Entry 8WC4 (electron microscopy, 3.10 A resolution); this record covers chains A and R of the 5 polymer chains in the assembly.

# Chain A
Name: Guanine nucleotide-binding protein G(s) subunit alpha isoforms short
Organism: Homo sapiens
Sequence (362 residues; numbered 0 to 361; the number before each row is that of its first residue; numbering starts at 0):
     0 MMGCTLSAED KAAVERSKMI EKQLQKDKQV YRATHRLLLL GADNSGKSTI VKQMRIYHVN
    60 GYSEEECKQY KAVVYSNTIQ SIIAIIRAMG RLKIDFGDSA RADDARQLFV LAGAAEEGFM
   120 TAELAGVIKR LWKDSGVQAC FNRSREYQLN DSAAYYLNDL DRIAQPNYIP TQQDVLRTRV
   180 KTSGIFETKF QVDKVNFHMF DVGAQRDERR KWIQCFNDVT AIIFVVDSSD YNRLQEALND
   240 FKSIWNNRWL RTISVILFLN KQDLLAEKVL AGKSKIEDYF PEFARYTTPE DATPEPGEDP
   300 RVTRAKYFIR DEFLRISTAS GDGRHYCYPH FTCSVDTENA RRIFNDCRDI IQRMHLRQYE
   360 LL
Not modelled in the structure: 0-2, 56-179, 295-296

# Chain R
Name: Trace amine-associated receptor 1
Organism: Mus musculus
Reference sequence: Q923Y8 (TAAR1_MOUSE); residues 1-332 here = UniProt positions 1-332
Sequence (332 residues; each row starts with the number of its first residue):
     1 MHLCHAITNI SHRNSDWSRE VQASLYSLMS LIILATLVGN LIVIISISHF KQLHTPTNWL
    61 LHSMAIVDFL LGCLIMPCSM VRTVERCWYF GEILCKVHTS TDIMLSSASI FHLAFISIDR
   121 YCAVCDPLRY KAKINISTIL VMILVSWSLP AVYAFGMIFL ELNLKGVEEL YRSQVSDLGG
   181 CSPFFSKVSG VLAFMTSFYI PGSVMLFVYY RIYFIAKGQA RSINRTNVQV GLEGKSQAPQ
   241 SKETKAAKTL GIMVGVFLVC WCPFFLCTVL DPFLGYVIPP SLNDALYWFG YLNSALNPMV
   301 YAFFYPWFRR ALKMVLLGKI FQKDSSRSKL FL
Not modelled in the structure: 1-23, 179, 227-243, 315-332
UniProt features mapped onto this chain:
  - region: Q174 to F185 (Extracellular Loop 2 (ECL2))
  - binding site (2-phenylethylamine): D102
  - glycosylation: N9 (N-linked (GlcNAc...) asparagine)
  - mutagenesis: D102 (D102A: Abolished activation of G(s) G alpha proteins in response to agonist-binding), I103 (I103A: Reduced activation of G(q)/G(11) and G(s) G alpha proteins in response to agonist-binding), S106 (S106A: Reduced activation of G(s) G alpha proteins in response to beta-phenylethylamine-binding. Does not affect activation of G(q) G alpha proteins in response to cyclohexylamine-binding), Y153 (Y153A: Reduced activation of G(s) G alpha proteins in response to beta-phenylethylamine-binding. Does not affect activation of G(q) G alpha proteins in response to cyclohexylamine-binding), P183 (P183A: Reduced activation of G(s) G alpha proteins in response to beta-phenylethylamine-binding. Does not affect activation of G(q) G alpha proteins in response to cyclohexylamine-binding), F185 (F185A: Reduced activation of G(q)/G(11) and G(s) G alpha proteins in response to agonist-binding), W261 (W261A: Abolished activation of G alpha proteins in response to 3-iodothyronamine-binding), F264 (F264A: Abolished activation of G alpha proteins in response to 3-iodothyronamine-binding), F265 (F265A: Reduced activation of G(q)/G(11) and G(s) G alpha proteins in response to agonist-binding), Y287 (Y287A: Reduced activation of Taar1 in response to agonist-binding), Y291 (Y291A: Abolished activation of G(s) G alpha proteins in response to beta-phenylethylamine-binding. Does not affect activation of G(q) G alpha proteins in response to cyclohexylamine-binding)
Residues lining bound ligands: 2-(4-bromophenyl)ethanamine (VMT): D102, I103, S106, Y153, F185, A193, F264, F265, Y287, Y291

# How chain A and chain R interact
Contacting residue pairs - 29 pairs, chain A then chain R:
  R31(A) - K131(R)
  H34(A) - L128(R)  hydrogen bond (side chain-backbone)
  D192(A) - R129(R)  salt bridge
  V194(A) - R129(R)
  Y325(A) - I223(R)
  F343(A) - L128(R)  hydrophobic
  R347(A) - C125(R)
  R347(A) - P127(R)
  R347(A) - L128(R)
  I350(A) - P127(R)  hydrophobic
  I350(A) - L128(R)  hydrophobic
  Q351(A) - V124(R)
  Q351(A) - P127(R)
  Q351(A) - I215(R)
  Q351(A) - Q219(R)  hydrogen bond
  R352(A) - Q219(R)
  R352(A) - I223(R)
  H354(A) - A123(R)  hydrogen bond (side chain-backbone)
  H354(A) - Y130(R)
  L355(A) - V124(R)  hydrophobic
  Y358(A) - R120(R)
  Y358(A) - A123(R)  hydrophobic
  E359(A) - K245(R)  salt bridge
  E359(A) - T249(R)
  E359(A) - P306(R)
  L360(A) - A216(R)
  L360(A) - A246(R)
  L360(A) - L250(R)  hydrophobic
  L361(A) - Q219(R)
Other interface residues (no listed pair), chain A (21 interface residues in all): Q28, A32, C346, D348, Q357
Other interface residues (no listed pair), chain R (25 interface residues in all): A132, I134, N135, I212, A220, Y305, W307

# Summary
The interface between chain A and chain R involves 21 residues on one side and 25 on the other, with 3
hydrogen bonds and 2 salt bridges. Among the polar pairs are D192(A)-R129(R), E359(A)-K245(R) and
H34(A)-L128(R). Bound to chain R: 2-(4-bromophenyl)ethanamine.
Here chain A is Guanine nucleotide-binding protein G(s) subunit alpha isoforms short (Homo sapiens) and chain
R is Trace amine-associated receptor 1 (Mus musculus). Entry 8WC4 (Cryo-EM structure of the ZH8651-bound
mTAAR1-Gs complex) was determined by electron microscopy, deposited together with 8WC3, 8WC5, 8WC6, 8WC7,
8WC8, 8WC9, 8WCA and 8WCB.
